Entry 8PFJ (electron microscopy, 3.40 A resolution); this record covers chains I and A of the 9 polymer chains in the assembly.

Chain I:
Molecule: DNA-directed RNA polymerase subunit beta
Source organism: Escherichia coli
Notes: EC 2.7.7.6
UniProt: P0A8V2 (RPOB_ECOLI); residue numbers follow UniProt; this construct covers 1-1342
Sequence (1342 residues; row label = number of the first residue in the row):
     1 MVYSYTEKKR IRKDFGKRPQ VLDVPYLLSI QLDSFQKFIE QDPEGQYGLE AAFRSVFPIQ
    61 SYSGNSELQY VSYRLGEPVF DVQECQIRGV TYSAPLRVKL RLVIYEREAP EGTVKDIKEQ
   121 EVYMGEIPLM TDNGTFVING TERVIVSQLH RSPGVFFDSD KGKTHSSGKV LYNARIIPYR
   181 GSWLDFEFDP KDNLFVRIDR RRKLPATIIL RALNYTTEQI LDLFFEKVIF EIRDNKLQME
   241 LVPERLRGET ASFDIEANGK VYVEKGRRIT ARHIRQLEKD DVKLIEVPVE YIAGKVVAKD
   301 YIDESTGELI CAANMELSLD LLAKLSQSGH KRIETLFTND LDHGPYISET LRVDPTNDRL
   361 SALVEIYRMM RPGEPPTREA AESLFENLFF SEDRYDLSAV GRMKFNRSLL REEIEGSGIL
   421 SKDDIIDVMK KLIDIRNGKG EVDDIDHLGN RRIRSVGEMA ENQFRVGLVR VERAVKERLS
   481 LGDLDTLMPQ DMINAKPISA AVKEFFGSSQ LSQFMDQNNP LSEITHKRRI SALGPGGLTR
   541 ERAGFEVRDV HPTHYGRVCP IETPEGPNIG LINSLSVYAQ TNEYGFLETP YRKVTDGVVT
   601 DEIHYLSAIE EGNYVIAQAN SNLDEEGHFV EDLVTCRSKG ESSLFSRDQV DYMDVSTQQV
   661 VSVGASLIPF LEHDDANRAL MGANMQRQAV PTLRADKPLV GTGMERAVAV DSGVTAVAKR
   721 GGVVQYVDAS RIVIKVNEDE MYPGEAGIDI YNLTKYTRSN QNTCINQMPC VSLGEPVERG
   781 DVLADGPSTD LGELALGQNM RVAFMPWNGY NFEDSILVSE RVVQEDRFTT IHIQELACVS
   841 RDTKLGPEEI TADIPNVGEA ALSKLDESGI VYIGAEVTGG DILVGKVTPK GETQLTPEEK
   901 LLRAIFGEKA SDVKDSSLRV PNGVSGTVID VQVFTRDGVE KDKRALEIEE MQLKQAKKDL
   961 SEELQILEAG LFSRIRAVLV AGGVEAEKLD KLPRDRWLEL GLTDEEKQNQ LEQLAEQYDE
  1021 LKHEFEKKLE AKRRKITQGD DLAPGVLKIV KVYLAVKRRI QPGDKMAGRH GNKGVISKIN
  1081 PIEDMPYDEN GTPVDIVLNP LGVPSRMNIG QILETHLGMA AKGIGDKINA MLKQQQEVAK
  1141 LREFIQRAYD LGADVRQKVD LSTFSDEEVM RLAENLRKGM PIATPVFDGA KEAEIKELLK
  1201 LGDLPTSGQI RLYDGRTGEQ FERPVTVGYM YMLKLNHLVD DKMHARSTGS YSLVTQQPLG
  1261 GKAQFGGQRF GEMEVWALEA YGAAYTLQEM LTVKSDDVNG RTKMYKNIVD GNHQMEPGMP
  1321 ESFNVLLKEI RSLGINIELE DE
Disordered / not traced: 891-911
UniProt features mapped onto this chain:
  - modified residue (N6-acetyllysine): Lys1022, Lys1200
  - mutagenesis: Ile561 (I561S: Resistant to antibiotics salinamide A and B), Ile569 (I569S: Resistant to antibiotics salinamide A and B), Ala665 (A665E: Resistant to antibiotics salinamide A and B), Asp675 (D675A/G: Resistant to antibiotics salinamide A and B), Asn677 (N677H/K: Resistant to antibiotics salinamide A and B), Leu680 (L680M: Resistant to antibiotics salinamide A and B), Glu813 (E813K: Disrupts the enzyme's active center)

Chain A:
Molecule: non-template DNA
Sequence (40 nucleotides; each row starts with the number of its first residue):
     1 CACCACCACG CGGGCGGTAG CGTGCTTTTT TCGATCTTCC
Disordered / not traced: 1-2

Chain I / chain A interface:
Contacting residue pairs (25):
  Tyr62(I) - DT18(A)  base contact
  Arg151(I) - DG24(A)  hydrogen bond to the base
  Arg175(I) - DT23(A)  phosphate contact
  Arg175(I) - DG24(A)  salt bridge to the phosphate
  Gly181(I) - DT23(A)  base contact
  Ser182(I) - DC21(A)  phosphate contact
  Trp183(I) - DT23(A)  stacking on the base
  Asp199(I) - DG22(A)  base contact
  Asp199(I) - DT23(A)  hydrogen bond to the base
  Arg200(I) - DT23(A)  sugar contact
  Arg201(I) - DG22(A)  hydrogen bond to the base
  Arg371(I) - DG20(A)  salt bridge to the phosphate
  Leu384(I) - DG20(A)  phosphate contact
  Arg394(I) - DA19(A)  phosphate contact
  Arg394(I) - DG20(A)  sugar contact
  Ile445(I) - DG24(A)  base contact
  Asp446(I) - DG24(A)  base contact
  Arg470(I) - DG17(A)  phosphate contact
  Arg473(I) - DG16(A)  phosphate contact
  Arg473(I) - DG17(A)  salt bridge to the phosphate
  Arg473(I) - DT18(A)  phosphate contact
  Arg473(I) - DA19(A)  hydrogen bond to the base
  Leu538(I) - DG24(A)  base contact
  Arg542(I) - DC25(A)  hydrogen bond to the base
  Val547(I) - DG24(A)  base contact
Interface residues without a listed pair, chain I (20 interface residues in all): Glu546

Overview:
20 residues of chain I face 10 of chain A across their interface, with 5 hydrogen bonds, 3 salt bridges and 1
aromatic stacking contact. Among the polar pairs are Arg151(I)-DG24(A), Asp199(I)-DT23(A) and
Arg201(I)-DG22(A). From UniProt: 7 mutagenesis sites on chain I.
Here chain I is DNA-directed RNA polymerase subunit beta (Escherichia coli) and chain A is non-template DNA.
Entry 8PFJ (fully recruited RfaH bound to E. coli transcription complex paused at ops site (not fully
complementary ...) was determined by electron microscopy, deposited together with 8PEN, 8PFG, 8PH9, 8PHK,
8PIB, 8PID, 8PIL and 8PIM.
